6CIE - chains A and B; structure by X-ray diffraction, 1.95 A resolution.

[Chain A (and B)]
Protein: Nitric oxide synthase, endothelial
From: Homo sapiens
Notes: EC 1.14.13.39; chain B of this document is another copy of the same molecule, construct and numbering; everything in this record applies to it too
Reference sequence: P29474 (NOS3_HUMAN), isoform P29474-3; residue numbers follow UniProt; this construct covers 41-480
Amino-acid sequence (440 residues; numbered 41 to 480; the number before each row is that of its first residue):
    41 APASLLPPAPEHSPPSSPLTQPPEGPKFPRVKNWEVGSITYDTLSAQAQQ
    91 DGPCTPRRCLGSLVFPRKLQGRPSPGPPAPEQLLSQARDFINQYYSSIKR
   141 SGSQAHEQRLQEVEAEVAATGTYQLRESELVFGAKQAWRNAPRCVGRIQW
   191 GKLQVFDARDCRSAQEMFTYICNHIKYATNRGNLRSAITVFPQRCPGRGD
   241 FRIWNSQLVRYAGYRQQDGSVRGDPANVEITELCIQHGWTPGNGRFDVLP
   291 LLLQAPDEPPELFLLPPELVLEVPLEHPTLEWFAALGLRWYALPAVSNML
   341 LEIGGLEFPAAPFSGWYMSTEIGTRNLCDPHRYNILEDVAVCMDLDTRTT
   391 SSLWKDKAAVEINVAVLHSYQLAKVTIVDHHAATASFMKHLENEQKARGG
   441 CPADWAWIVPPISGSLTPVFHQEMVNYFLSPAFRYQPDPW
Unresolved in the structure: 41-67, 108-119 (chain B: 41-66, 107-118)
Ion coordination: Zn2+: Cys-94, Cys-99 (shared with Cys-94(B), Cys-99(B) of chain B); heme Fe near Cys-184 (its only coordinating residue here)
Small-molecule neighbours:
  - 7R2 (N-(1-{2-[ethyl(methyl)amino]ethyl}-1,2,3,4-tetrahydroquinolin-6-yl)thiophene-2-carboximidamide): Gln-247, Pro-334, Ala-335, Val-336, Met-339, Phe-353, Ser-354, Gly-355, Trp-356, Tyr-357, Glu-361, Trp-447
  - tetrahydrobiopterin (H4B), molecule 1: Trp-74, Trp-445, Phe-460, His-461, Gln-462, Glu-463
  - tetrahydrobiopterin (H4B), molecule 2: Ser-102, Val-104, Arg-365, Ala-446, Trp-447
  - heme (HEM): Trp-178, Ala-181, Pro-182, Arg-183, Cys-184, Val-185, Gly-186, Gln-189, Leu-193, Ser-226, Met-339, Phe-353, Ser-354, Gly-355, Trp-356, Tyr-357, Met-358, Glu-361, Val-418, Trp-447, Phe-473, Tyr-475
Curated features (UniProtKB/Swiss-Prot):
  - binding site (Zn(2+)): Cys-94, Cys-99
  - binding site ((6R)-L-erythro-5,6,7,8-tetrahydrobiopterin): Ser-102, Arg-365, Ala-446, Trp-447, Phe-460
  - binding site (heme b): Cys-184, Tyr-475
  - binding site (L-arginine): Gln-247, Trp-356, Tyr-357, Glu-361, Asn-366
  - modified residue: Ser-114 (Phosphoserine)
  - natural variant: Glu-298 (D298E: this construct carries the variant), Arg-474 (R474C: Found in a colorectal cancer sample)
  - mutagenesis: Ser-114 (S114A: Reduced nitrite (NO) production)
Reported in the primary citation:
  - specificity-determining residues: Asn-366 (from molecular simulation)

[Chain A / chain B interface]
Contacting residue pairs (123; chain A residue first):
  Pro-69(A) with Arg-98(B); Leu-100(B), hydrophobic
  Arg-70(A) with Leu-103(B)
  Trp-74(A) with Val-104(B); Phe-105(B), hydrophobic; His-371(B), hydrogen bond (backbone-side chain)
  Glu-75(A) with Pro-370(B); His-371(B)
  Ala-86(A) with Arg-97(B)
  Ala-88(A) with Arg-97(B), hydrogen bond (backbone-side chain)
  Asp-91(A) with Pro-96(B)
  Gly-92(A) with Pro-96(B), hydrogen bond (backbone-backbone)
  Cys-94(A) with Cys-94(B), hydrophobic; Thr-95(B); Pro-96(B); Cys-99(B), hydrophobic
  Thr-95(A) with Cys-94(B)
  Pro-96(A) with Asp-91(B); Gly-92(B), hydrogen bond (backbone-backbone); Cys-94(B)
  Arg-97(A) with Ala-86(B), hydrogen bond (side chain-backbone); Ala-88(B), hydrogen bond (side chain-backbone); Gln-90(B); Asp-91(B); Tyr-467(B)
  Arg-98(A) with Pro-69(B); Val-465(B); Asn-466(B)
  Cys-99(A) with Cys-94(B), hydrophobic; Cys-99(B), hydrophobic; Met-464(B); Val-465(B); Asn-466(B), hydrogen bond (backbone-backbone)
  Leu-100(A) with Pro-69(B), hydrophobic; Val-465(B), hydrophobic
  Ser-102(A) with Trp-445(B); Glu-463(B); Met-464(B), hydrogen bond (side chain-backbone)
  Leu-103(A) with Arg-70(B); Glu-463(B); Met-464(B)
  Val-104(A) with Trp-74(B); Glu-463(B), hydrogen bond (backbone-side chain)
  Phe-105(A) with Trp-74(B), hydrophobic
  Thr-364(A) with Ser-455(B)
  Arg-365(A) with Ser-455(B); Phe-460(B); His-461(B)
  Asp-369(A) with His-461(B), salt bridge
  Pro-370(A) with Glu-75(B); His-461(B)
  His-371(A) with Trp-74(B); Glu-75(B); His-461(B)
  Thr-390(A) with Asp-419(B), hydrogen bond; His-421(B)
  Ser-391(A) with Leu-407(B); Gln-411(B), hydrogen bond; Asp-419(B), hydrogen bond (backbone-side chain)
  Ser-392(A) with Val-404(B)
  Leu-393(A) with Val-400(B); Asn-403(B); Val-404(B), hydrophobic; Leu-407(B), hydrophobic; His-420(B); His-421(B)
  Lys-395(A) with His-421(B); Leu-456(B)
  Asp-396(A) with Val-400(B); His-420(B), salt bridge; His-421(B), salt bridge; Ser-453(B), hydrogen bond; Leu-456(B)
  Lys-397(A) with Val-400(B); Glu-401(B)
  Ala-399(A) with Leu-456(B), hydrophobic
  Val-400(A) with Leu-393(B); Lys-397(B)
  Asn-403(A) with Leu-393(B)
  Val-404(A) with Leu-393(B), hydrophobic; Lys-397(B)
  Leu-407(A) with Ser-391(B); Leu-393(B), hydrophobic
  Gln-411(A) with Ser-391(B), hydrogen bond
  Asp-419(A) with Thr-390(B), hydrogen bond; Ser-391(B), hydrogen bond (side chain-backbone)
  His-420(A) with Leu-393(B); Asp-396(B), salt bridge
  His-421(A) with Thr-390(B); Lys-395(B); Asp-396(B), salt bridge
  Trp-445(A) with Ser-102(B); Ala-446(B), hydrophobic
  Ala-446(A) with Trp-445(B), hydrophobic
  Pro-451(A) with Ser-453(B); Gly-454(B), hydrogen bond (backbone-backbone); Ser-455(B), hydrogen bond (backbone-backbone)
  Ile-452(A) with Asp-396(B)
  Ser-453(A) with Asp-396(B), hydrogen bond; Pro-451(B); Ile-452(B); Ser-453(B)
  Gly-454(A) with Pro-451(B), hydrogen bond (backbone-backbone)
  Ser-455(A) with Thr-364(B); Arg-365(B); Pro-451(B), hydrogen bond (backbone-backbone)
  Leu-456(A) with Leu-376(B), hydrophobic; Lys-395(B); Ala-399(B), hydrophobic
  Phe-460(A) with Arg-365(B)
  His-461(A) with Arg-365(B); Asp-369(B), salt bridge; His-371(B)
  Glu-463(A) with Ser-102(B); Leu-103(B); Val-104(B), hydrogen bond (side chain-backbone)
  Met-464(A) with Ser-102(B), hydrogen bond (backbone-side chain); Leu-103(B)
  Val-465(A) with Cys-99(B); Leu-100(B), hydrophobic
  Asn-466(A) with Arg-98(B); Cys-99(B), hydrogen bond (backbone-backbone)
  Tyr-467(A) with Arg-97(B)
Interface residues without a listed pair, chain A (65 interface residues in all): Val-71, Ser-85, Gln-87, Gly-101, Arg-107, Cys-368, Leu-376, Glu-401, Ala-422, Phe-468
Interface residues without a listed pair, chain B (63 interface residues in all): Lys-67, Ser-85, Gly-101, Cys-368, Ser-392, Ala-422

[Overview]
65 residues of chain A and 63 residues of chain B are in contact; the contacts include 24 hydrogen bonds and 6
salt bridges. Among the polar pairs are Asp-369(A)/His-461(B), Asp-396(A)/His-420(B) and
Asp-396(A)/His-421(B). Bound to chain A: heme, tetrahydrobiopterin and compound 7R2. From the paper: the
specificity determinant Asn-366(A).
Both chains are Nitric oxide synthase, endothelial (Homo sapiens). Entry 6CIE (Structure of human endothelial
nitric oxide synthase heme domain in complex with
N-(1-(2-(Ethyl(methyl)amino)ethyl)-1,2,3,4-tetrahydroquino-lin-6-yl)thiophene-2-carboximidamide) was
determined by X-ray diffraction together with 6CIC, 6CID and 6CIF from the same study.
